Entry 6L2I (X-ray diffraction, 1.69 A resolution); this record covers chains A and B.

== Chain A (and B) ==
Protein: Ketol-acid reductoisomerase (NADP(+))
From: Streptococcus pneumoniae D39
Notes: EC 1.1.1.86; chain B of this document is another copy of the same molecule, construct and numbering; everything in this record applies to it too
UniProt: Q04M32 (ILVC_STRP2); residues 1-340 here = UniProt positions 1-340
Chain sequence (340 residues; row label = number of the first residue in the row):
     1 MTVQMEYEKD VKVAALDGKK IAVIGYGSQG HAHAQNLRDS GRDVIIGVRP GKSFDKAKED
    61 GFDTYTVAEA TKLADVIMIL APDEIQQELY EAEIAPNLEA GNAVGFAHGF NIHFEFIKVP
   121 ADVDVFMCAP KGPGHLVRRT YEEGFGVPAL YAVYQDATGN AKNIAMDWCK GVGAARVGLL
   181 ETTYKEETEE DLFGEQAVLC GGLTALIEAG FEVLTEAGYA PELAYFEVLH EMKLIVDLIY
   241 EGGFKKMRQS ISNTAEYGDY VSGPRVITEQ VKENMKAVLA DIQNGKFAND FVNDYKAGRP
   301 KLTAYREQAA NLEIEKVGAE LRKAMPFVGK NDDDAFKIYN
Disordered / not traced: 1-2, 327-340 (chain B: 1-2, 326-340)
Disulfides: C128-C169
Small-molecule neighbours: NADP (NAP; NADP nicotinamide-adenine-dinucleotide phosphate): S250, I251, S252
UniProt features mapped onto this chain:
  - active site: H108
  - binding site (NADP(+)): Y26 to Q29, R49, S53, D83 to Q86, G134
  - binding site (Mg(2+)): D191, E195, E227, E231
  - binding site (substrate): S252
What the authors report for this chain:
  - binding site for NADP: S28, R49, S53, D83
  - Mg2+ coordination: D191, E195
  - conformationally variable residues (helix shift, loop rearrangement): S28, P50 to D60
  - mutagenesis - R49A, R49E, R49G, S53A, S53G, S53K, S53T, D83G, D191G, D191K, E195A, E195K, E195S: decreased catalytic activity

== Chain A / chain B interface ==
Pairs across the interface - 229 pairs, chain A then chain B:
  V3(A) with E222(B); L223(B), hydrophobic
  M5(A) with A324(B); M325(B), hydrophobic
  Y7(A) with A324(B), hydrogen bond (side chain-backbone)
  D83(A) with T254(B), hydrogen bond
  E84(A) with N253(B), hydrogen bond
  K131(A) with F226(B); E227(B), salt bridge; E231(B), salt bridge
  P133(A) with L234(B)
  V177(A) with A324(B); M325(B)
  L180(A) with L223(B), hydrophobic; F226(B), hydrophobic
  T182(A) with L223(B)
  E189(A) with Y219(B), hydrogen bond
  E190(A) with Y219(B); A220(B); L223(B); A224(B), hydrogen bond (side chain-backbone); E227(B)
  D191(A) with E227(B)
  L192(A) with T254(B)
  F193(A) with G210(B); V213(B), hydrophobic; L214(B), hydrophobic
  G194(A) with E227(B)
  E195(A) with A255(B)
  Q196(A) with G258(B); S262(B), hydrogen bond
  A197(A) with L206(B)
  V198(A) with L206(B); G210(B); V228(B); M232(B), hydrophobic
  L199(A) with E227(B); V228(B); E231(B); M232(B), hydrophobic; I235(B)
  C200(A) with I235(B), hydrophobic; D259(B)
  G201(A) with D259(B); G263(B)
  G202(A) with L206(B); I267(B)
  L203(A) with L203(B), hydrophobic; L206(B); V236(B), hydrophobic
  T204(A) with F244(B); M247(B); R248(B), hydrogen bond; D259(B), hydrogen bond
  A205(A) with G263(B); I267(B)
  L206(A) with A197(B); V198(B); G202(B); L203(B); I267(B); M275(B), hydrophobic
  I207(A) with F244(B), hydrophobic
  A209(A) with I267(B), hydrophobic; M275(B), hydrophobic
  G210(A) with F193(B); V198(B); M275(B)
  E212(A) with K272(B), salt bridge
  V213(A) with F193(B), hydrophobic; K272(B); M275(B), hydrophobic; L279(B), hydrophobic
  L214(A) with E190(B); F193(B), hydrophobic
  E216(A) with K272(B), salt bridge
  A217(A) with L279(B), hydrophobic
  Y219(A) with E186(B); E189(B), hydrogen bond; E190(B); L279(B); Q283(B), hydrogen bond
  A220(A) with E186(B), hydrogen bond (backbone-side chain); E190(B)
  E222(A) with V3(B)
  L223(A) with V3(B), hydrophobic; L150(B), hydrophobic; L180(B), hydrophobic; E190(B)
  A224(A) with E190(B), hydrogen bond (backbone-side chain)
  F226(A) with M5(B), hydrophobic; K131(B); L180(B), hydrophobic
  E227(A) with K131(B); E190(B); D191(B); G194(B); L199(B)
  V228(A) with V198(B); L199(B)
  L229(A) with I239(B), hydrophobic
  H230(A) with Y240(B)
  E231(A) with K131(B); L199(B)
  M232(A) with V198(B), hydrophobic; L199(B); L203(B), hydrophobic; V236(B), hydrophobic
  K233(A) with K233(B); V236(B); D237(B), salt bridge; Y240(B)
  L234(A) with P133(B); L136(B), hydrophobic
  I235(A) with L199(B)
  V236(A) with L203(B), hydrophobic; M232(B), hydrophobic; K233(B); V236(B), hydrophobic
  D237(A) with K233(B), salt bridge; D237(B)
  I239(A) with L203(B), hydrophobic; L229(B), hydrophobic
  Y240(A) with H230(B); K233(B); R322(B)
  E241(A) with R322(B)
  G242(A) with R322(B)
  G243(A) with E315(B); R322(B)
  F244(A) with T204(B); I207(B), hydrophobic; L312(B), hydrophobic; E315(B), hydrogen bond (backbone-side chain)
  K245(A) with E315(B), hydrogen bond (backbone-side chain)
  M247(A) with T204(B)
  R248(A) with T204(B), hydrogen bond; A309(B)
  S250(A) with S28(B); P133(B)
  N253(A) with E84(B), hydrogen bond; F291(B); R299(B); R306(B)
  T254(A) with D83(B), hydrogen bond; L192(B); F287(B); F291(B)
  A255(A) with E195(B)
  E256(A) with R306(B), salt bridge
  Y257(A) with F287(B), hydrophobic; D290(B); F291(B), hydrophobic; D294(B); K301(B)
  G258(A) with Q196(B); F287(B)
  D259(A) with C200(B); G201(B); T204(B), hydrogen bond
  Y260(A) with L302(B), hydrophobic; Y305(B), hydrophobic; R306(B)
  V261(A) with Y305(B)
  S262(A) with Q196(B), hydrogen bond; V278(B)
  G263(A) with G201(B); A205(B)
  R265(A) with N274(B), hydrogen bond (backbone-side chain); A277(B); D281(B), salt bridge
  V266(A) with V271(B); N274(B), hydrogen bond (backbone-side chain)
  I267(A) with G202(B); A205(B), hydrophobic; L206(B); A209(B), hydrophobic
  T268(A) with N274(B)
  V271(A) with V266(B); V271(B), hydrophobic
  K272(A) with E212(B), salt bridge; V213(B); E216(B), salt bridge
  N274(A) with R265(B), hydrogen bond (side chain-backbone); V266(B), hydrogen bond (side chain-backbone); T268(B)
  M275(A) with L206(B), hydrophobic; A209(B); G210(B); V213(B), hydrophobic; V266(B), hydrophobic
  A277(A) with R265(B)
  V278(A) with S262(B)
  L279(A) with V213(B), hydrophobic; A217(B), hydrophobic; Y219(B)
  D281(A) with R265(B), salt bridge
  Q283(A) with Y219(B), hydrogen bond
  F287(A) with T254(B); Y257(B), hydrophobic; G258(B)
  D290(A) with Y257(B)
  F291(A) with N253(B); T254(B); Y257(B), hydrophobic
  D294(A) with Y257(B)
  Y295(A) with N253(B)
  R299(A) with N253(B)
  K301(A) with Y257(B)
  L302(A) with Y260(B), hydrophobic
  Y305(A) with Y260(B), hydrophobic; V261(B)
  R306(A) with N253(B), hydrogen bond; E256(B), salt bridge; Y260(B)
  A309(A) with R248(B)
  L312(A) with F244(B), hydrophobic
  E315(A) with G243(B); F244(B), hydrogen bond (side chain-backbone); K245(B), hydrogen bond (side chain-backbone)
  L321(A) with M5(B), hydrophobic
  R322(A) with Y240(B); E241(B); G242(B), hydrogen bond (side chain-backbone); G243(B)
  A324(A) with Y7(B), hydrogen bond (backbone-side chain)
  M325(A) with M5(B), hydrophobic; P148(B), hydrophobic; V177(B)
Interface residues without a listed pair, chain A (119 interface residues in all): F110, G132, L136, P148, L150, E181, K185, E186, E208, Y225, I251, S252, P264, K276, I314
Interface residues without a listed pair, chain B (117 interface residues in all): P82, F110, H135, K185, E208, G218, Y225, I251, P264, K276, I314, L321

== Overview ==
119 residues of chain A face 117 of chain B across their interface; the contacts include 29 hydrogen bonds and
12 salt bridges. Polar pairs include K131(A)-E227(B), K131(A)-E231(B) and E212(A)-K272(B). The paper reports a
binding site for NADP at S28(A), R49(A) and S53(A) among others; R49A, R49E and R49G of chain A, among others,
reduce catalytic activity; 13 substitutions were tested in all.
Chain A and chain B are both Ketol-acid reductoisomerase (NADP(+)) (Streptococcus pneumoniae D39); the
structure, IlvC, a ketol-acid reductoisomerase, from Streptococcus pneumoniae_WT, was determined by X-ray
diffraction together with 6L2K, 6L2R, 6L2S and 6L2Z from the same study.
